PDB entry 5LEK | X-ray diffraction, 2.80 A resolution | chains B and D of the 4 polymer chains in the assembly

Chain B:
Protein: Listeriolysin regulatory protein
From: Listeria monocytogenes serovar 1/2a (strain ATCC BAA-679 / EGD-e)
UniProt: P22262 (PRFA_LISMO); numbering as in UniProt (aligned over 1-237)
Sequence (237 residues; each row starts with the number of its first residue):
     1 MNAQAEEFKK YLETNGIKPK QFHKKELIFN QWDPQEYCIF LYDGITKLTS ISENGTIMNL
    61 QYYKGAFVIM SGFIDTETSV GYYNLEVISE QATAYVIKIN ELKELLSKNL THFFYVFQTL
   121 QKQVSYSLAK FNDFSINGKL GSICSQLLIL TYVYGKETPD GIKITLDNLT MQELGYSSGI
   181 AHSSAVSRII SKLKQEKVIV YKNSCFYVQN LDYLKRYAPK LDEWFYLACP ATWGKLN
Unresolved in the structure: 1
Differences from the reference sequence: conflict Ser145 (Gly in P22262)
UniProt features mapped onto this chain:
  - natural variant: Ser145 (G145S: In prfA* mutant which constitutively overexpresses virulence genes. Presumably blocks prfA in a cofactor-independent transcriptionally active conformation; this construct carries the variant)

Chain D:
Molecule: 30-nt DNA strand
Sequence (30 nucleotides; each row starts with the number of its first residue; note: 1 number in that range is skipped by the numbering (no residue carries it; nothing is unmodelled there); numbers below 1 keep their minus sign (DT-15 is residue -15)):
   -15 TATCGTCGTT AACAA
     1 ATGTTAATGC CTCAA

How chain B and chain D interact:
Contacting residue pairs (8; chain B residue first):
  Thr170(B) - DG-8(D)  phosphate contact
  Met171(B) - DG-8(D)  hydrogen bond to the phosphate
  Met171(B) - DT-7(D)  phosphate contact
  Ser184(B) - DT-6(D)  base contact
  Ser187(B) - DT-7(D)  hydrogen bond to the phosphate
  Ser191(B) - DT-6(D)  phosphate contact
  Tyr201(B) - DG-8(D)  phosphate contact
  Tyr201(B) - DT-7(D)  phosphate contact
Also at the interface, not in a pair above, chain B (7 interface residues in all): Arg188
Also at the interface, not in a pair above, chain D (5 interface residues in all): DA-5, DA-4

Overview:
7 residues of chain B face 5 of chain D across their interface, with 2 hydrogen bonds. Polar contacts include
Met171(B)-DG-8(D) and Ser187(B)-DT-7(D).
Here chain B is Listeriolysin regulatory protein (Listeria monocytogenes serovar 1/2a (strain ATCC BAA-679 /
EGD-e)) and chain D is a 30-nt DNA strand. Entry 5LEK (The Transcriptional Regulator PrfA-G145S mutant from
Listeria Monocytogenes in complex with a 30-bp operator PrfA-box motif) was determined by X-ray diffraction
(same publication as 5LEJ and 5LRS).
